Entry 8VIO (electron microscopy, 3.26 A resolution); this record covers chains A and C of the 57 polymer chains in the assembly.

Chain A:
Molecule: 23S ribosomal RNA
From: Mycolicibacterium smegmatis MC2 155
Sequence (3120 nucleotides; numbered 1 to 3120; the number before each row is that of its first residue):
     1 UAAGUGUUUAAGGGCGCAUGGUGGAUGCCUUGGCACUGGGAGCCGAUGAA
    51 GGACGUAGGAGGCUGCGAUAAGCCUCGGGGAGCUGUCAACCGAGCGUUGA
   101 UCCGAGGAUGUCCGAAUGGGGAAACCCGGCACGAGUGAUGUCGUGUCACC
   151 AGGCGCUGAAUAUAUAGGCGUCUGGGGGGAACGCGGGGAAGUGAAACAUC
   201 UCAGUACCCGUAGGAAGAGAAAACAAAAUGUGAUUCCGUGAGUAGUGGCG
   251 AGCGAAAGCGGAGGAUGGCUAAACCGUAUGCAUGUGAUACCGGGUAGGGG
   301 UUGUGUGUGCGGGGUUGUGGGACCUAUCUUUCCGGCUCUACCUGGCUGGA
   351 GGGCAGUGAGAAAAUGUUGUGGUUAGCGGAAAUGGCUUGGGAUGGCCUGC
   401 CGUAGACGGUGAGAGCCCGGUACGUGAAAACCCGACGUCUGUCUUGAUGG
   451 UGUUCCCGAGUAGCAGCGGGCCCGUGGAAUCUGCUGUGAAUCUGCCGGGA
   501 CCACCCGGUAAGCCUGAAUACUUCCCAGUGACCGAUAGCGGAUUAGUACC
   551 GUGAGGGAAUGGUGAAAAGUACCCCGGGAGGGGAGUGAAAGAGUACCUGA
   601 AACCGUGCGCUUACAAUCCGUCAGAGCCCUCGACGUGUCGUGGGGUGAUG
   651 GCGUGCCUUUUGAAGAAUGAGCCUGCGAGUCAGGGACAUGUCGCGAGGUU
   701 AACCCGGGUGGGGUAGCCGCAGCGAAAGCGAGUCUGAAUAGGGCGUAUCC
   751 ACACAAGAGUGUGUGGUGUAGUGGUGUGUUCUGGACCCGAAGCGGAGUGA
   801 UCUACCCAUGGCCAGGGUGAAGCGCGGGUAAGACCGCGUGGAGGCCCGAA
   851 CCCACUUAGGUUGAAGACUGAGGGGAUGAGCUGUGGGUAGGGGUGAAAGG
   901 CCAAUCAAACUCCGUGAUAGCUGGUUCUCCCCGAAAUGCAUUUAGGUGCA
   951 GCGUCGCAUGUUUCUUGCCGGAGGUAGAGCUACUGGAUGGCCGAUGGGCC
  1001 CCACAGGGUUACUGACGUCAGCCAAACUCCGAAUGCCGGUAAGUCCAAGA
  1051 GUGCGGCAGUGAGACGGCGGGGGAUAAGCUCCGUGCGUCGAGAGGGAAAC
  1101 AGCCCAGAUCGCCGGCUAAGGCCCCUAAGCGUGUGCUAAGUGGAAAAGGA
  1151 UGUGCAGUCGCGAAGACAACCAGGAGGUUGGCUUAGAAGCAGCCACCCUU
  1201 GAAAGAGUGCGUAAUAGCUCACUGGUCAAGUGAUUGUGCGCCGAUAAUGU
  1251 AGCGGGGCUCAAGCACACCGCCGAAGCCGCGGCAGCCAACGUGUUGGCUG
  1301 GGUAGGGGAGCGUCCUGCAUCCGGUGAAGCCGCCGAGUGAUCGAGUGGUG
  1351 GAGGGUGUGGGAGUGAGAAUGCAGGCAUGAGUAGCGAUUAGGCAAGUGAG
  1401 AACCUUGCCCGCCGAAAGACCAAGGGUUCCUGGGCCAGGCCAGUCCGCCC
  1451 AGGGUGAGUCGGGACCUAAGGCGAGGCCGACAGGCGUAGUCGAUGGACAA
  1501 CGGGUUGAUAUUCCCGUACCCGUGUAUGUGCGUCCAUGAUGAAUCAGCGG
  1551 UACUAACCAUCCAAAACCACCGUGACCGCACCUUUCGGGGUGUGGCGUUG
  1601 GUGGGGCUGCAUGGGACCUUCGUUGGUAGUAGUCAAGCGAUGGGGUGACG
  1651 CAGGAAGGUAGCCGUACCGGUCAGUGGUAAUACCGGGGUAAGCCUGUAGG
  1701 GAGUCAGAUAGGUAAAUCCGUCUGGCAUAUAUCCUGAGAGGUGAUGCAUA
  1751 GCCGAGUGAGGCGAAUUCGGUGAUCCUAUGCUGCCGAGAAAAGCCUCUAG
  1801 CGAGGACAUACACGGCCCGUACCCCAAACCAACACAGGUGGUCAGGUAGA
  1851 GAAUACUAAGGCGUACGAGUGAACUAUGGUUAAGGAACUCGGCAAAAUGC
  1901 CCCCGUAACUUCGGGAGAAGGGGGACCCACAUGGCGUGUAAGCCUUUACG
  1951 GCCCAAGCGUGAGUGGGUGGCACAAACCAGUGAGAAGCGACUGUUUACUA
  2001 AAAACACAGGUCCGUGCGAAGUCGCAAGACGAUGUAUACGGACUGACGCC
  2051 UGCCCGGUGCUGGAAGGUUAAGAGGACCCGUUAACUCCCUUUGGGGGUGA
  2101 AGCGGAGAAUUUAAGCCCCAGUAAACGGCGGUGGUAACUAUAACCAUCCU
  2151 AAGGUAGCGAAAUUCCUUGUCGGGUAAGUUCCGACCUGCACGAAUGGCGU
  2201 AACGACUUCUCAACUGUCUCAACCAUAGACUCGGCGAAAUUGCACUACGA
  2251 GUAAAGAUGCUCGUUACGCGCGGCAGGACGAAAAGACCCCGGGACCUUCA
  2301 CUACAACUUGGUAUUGGUGCUCGAUACGGUUUGUGUAGGAUAGGUGGGAG
  2351 ACUGUGAAGCUCACACGCCAGUGUGGGUGGAGUCGUUGUUGAAAUACCAC
  2401 UCUGAUCGUAUUGGGCCUCUAACCUCGGACCGUAUAUCCGGUUCAGGGAC
  2451 AGUGCCUGGUGGGUAGUUUAACUGGGGCGGUUGCCUCCUAAAAUGUAACG
  2501 GAGGCGCCCAAAGGUUCCCUCAACCUGGACGGCAAUCAGGUGUUGAGUGU
  2551 AAGUGCACAAGGGAGCUUGACUGCGAGACGGACAUGUCGAGCAGGGACGA
  2601 AAGUCGGGACUAGUGAUCCGGCACCUCUGAGUGGAAGGGGUGUCGCUCAA
  2651 CGGAUAAAAGGUACCCCGGGGAUAACAGGCUGAUCUUCCCCAAGAGUCCA
  2701 UAUCGACGGGAUGGUUUGGCACCUCGAUGUCGGCUCGUCGCAUCCUGGGG
  2751 CUGGAGCAGGUCCCAAGGGUUGGGCUGUUCGCCCAUUAAAGCGGCACGCG
  2801 AGCUGGGUUUAGAACGUCGUGAGACAGUUCGGUCUCUAUCCGCCGCGCGC
  2851 GUCAGAAGCUUGAGGAAACCUGUCCCUAGUACGAGAGGACCGGGACGGAC
  2901 GAACCUCUGGUAUACCAGUUGUCCCACCAGGGGCACGGCUGGAUAGCCAC
  2951 GUUCGGACAGGAUAACCGCUGAAAGCAUCUAAGCGGGAAACCUCUUCCAA
  3001 GACCAGGCUUCUCACCCUCUAGGAGGGAUAAGGCCCCCCGCAGACCACGG
  3051 GAUUGAUAGACCAGACCUGGAAGCCUAGUAAUAGGUGCAGGGAACUGGCA
  3101 CUAACCGGCCGAAAACUUAC
Unresolved in the structure: 1

Chain C:
Name: 50S ribosomal protein L2
From: Mycolicibacterium smegmatis MC2 155
Reference sequence: A0QSD4 (RL2_MYCS2); numbering as in UniProt (aligned over 1-278)
Sequence (278 residues; numbered 1 to 278; the number before each row is that of its first residue):
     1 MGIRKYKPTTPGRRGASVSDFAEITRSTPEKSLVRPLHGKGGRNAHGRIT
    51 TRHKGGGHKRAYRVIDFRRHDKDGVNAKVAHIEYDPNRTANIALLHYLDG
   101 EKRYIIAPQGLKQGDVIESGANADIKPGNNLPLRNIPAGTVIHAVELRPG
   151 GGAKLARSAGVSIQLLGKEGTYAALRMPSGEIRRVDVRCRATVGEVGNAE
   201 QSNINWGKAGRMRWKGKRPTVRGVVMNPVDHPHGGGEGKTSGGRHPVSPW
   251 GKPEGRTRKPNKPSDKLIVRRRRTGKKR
Unresolved in the structure: 1, 277-278

How chain A and chain C interact:
Pairs across the interface (260; chain A residue first):
  C805(A) with Arg-43(C), hydrogen bond to the sugar; Arg-218(C), phosphate contact
  C806(A) with Gly-41(C), sugar contact; Arg-43(C), hydrogen bond to the sugar; Gly-55(C), phosphate contact; Gly-56(C), phosphate contact; Arg-213(C), salt bridge to the phosphate; Arg-218(C), salt bridge to the phosphate
  C807(A) with Gly-39(C), phosphate contact; Gly-55(C), phosphate contact; Gly-56(C), hydrogen bond to the phosphate
  A808(A) with His-38(C), phosphate contact; Gly-39(C), hydrogen bond to the phosphate
  U809(A) with Lys-59(C), salt bridge to the phosphate
  A820(A) with Lys-7(C), sugar contact
  A821(A) with Arg-4(C), hydrogen bond to the sugar; Lys-7(C), salt bridge to the phosphate
  A842(A) with Arg-13(C), sugar contact
  G843(A) with Arg-13(C), sugar contact
  G844(A) with Thr-10(C), phosphate contact; Gly-12(C), phosphate contact; Arg-13(C), salt bridge to the phosphate; Lys-208(C), salt bridge to the phosphate; Ala-209(C), hydrogen bond to the base; Gly-210(C), hydrogen bond to the base
  A879(A) with Lys-208(C), salt bridge to the phosphate; Ala-209(C), base contact; Gly-210(C), sugar contact; Arg-213(C), hydrogen bond to the base; Trp-214(C), hydrogen bond to the phosphate
  G887(A) with Arg-43(C), base contact; Gly-47(C), sugar contact
  U888(A) with His-46(C), sugar contact; Gly-47(C), sugar contact; Arg-48(C), sugar contact
  A889(A) with Arg-48(C), salt bridge to the phosphate
  G890(A) with Arg-48(C), salt bridge to the phosphate
  G892(A) with Arg-48(C), phosphate contact
  G893(A) with Arg-48(C), salt bridge to the phosphate
  U894(A) with Ile-49(C), hydrogen bond to the phosphate
  G895(A) with Ile-49(C), phosphate contact; Arg-218(C), salt bridge to the phosphate; Asp-230(C), hydrogen bond to the base
  A896(A) with Arg-213(C), base contact; Arg-218(C), salt bridge to the phosphate; Pro-219(C), sugar contact; Val-221(C), sugar contact
  A897(A) with Val-221(C), base contact; Val-225(C), sugar contact; Met-226(C), base contact; Asp-230(C), base contact
  G899(A) with Asn-227(C), hydrogen bond to the sugar; Val-229(C), base contact
  A908(A) with Val-229(C), base contact
  G1645(A) with Ser-32(C), phosphate contact
  U1646(A) with Lys-31(C), salt bridge to the phosphate
  G1647(A) with Lys-31(C), base contact
  A1648(A) with Lys-31(C), sugar contact
  G1711(A) with Asp-99(C), sugar contact; Glu-101(C), sugar contact
  G1720(A) with Asp-99(C), hydrogen bond to the base; Gly-100(C), hydrogen bond to the sugar; Lys-102(C), phosphate contact
  U1721(A) with Lys-78(C), phosphate contact; Tyr-97(C), sugar contact; Leu-98(C), sugar contact; Gly-100(C), sugar contact; Lys-102(C), salt bridge to the phosphate
  C1722(A) with Lys-78(C), salt bridge to the phosphate
  C1785(A) with Arg-4(C), salt bridge to the phosphate; Phe-21(C), phosphate contact
  G1786(A) with Val-18(C), phosphate contact; His-58(C), base contact; Arg-211(C), salt bridge to the phosphate; Trp-214(C), stacking on the base; Lys-215(C), sugar contact
  A1787(A) with Phe-21(C), base contact; Ser-27(C), base contact; His-58(C), sugar contact; Arg-60(C), salt bridge to the phosphate; Arg-63(C), hydrogen bond to the sugar; Tyr-84(C), stacking on the base; Pro-86(C), sugar contact
  G1788(A) with His-58(C), sugar contact; Lys-59(C), sugar contact; Arg-60(C), phosphate contact; Ala-61(C), hydrogen bond to the phosphate; Arg-63(C), salt bridge to the phosphate; Pro-86(C), phosphate contact
  A1789(A) with Pro-36(C), sugar contact; Lys-59(C), hydrogen bond to the sugar
  A1790(A) with Pro-36(C), sugar contact
  U1911(A) with Arg-14(C), hydrogen bond to the base
  C1912(A) with Pro-8(C), phosphate contact
  G1913(A) with Pro-8(C), base contact; Thr-9(C), sugar contact; Arg-14(C), hydrogen bond to the base
  A1990(A) with Pro-11(C), hydrogen bond to the base
  C1991(A) with Pro-11(C), base contact
  C2005(A) with Arg-222(C), salt bridge to the phosphate; Val-225(C), sugar contact
  A2006(A) with Pro-219(C), sugar contact; Thr-220(C), phosphate contact; Val-221(C), phosphate contact; Arg-222(C), salt bridge to the phosphate
  C2007(A) with Lys-208(C), sugar contact; Ala-209(C), hydrogen bond to the sugar; Thr-220(C), hydrogen bond to the phosphate
  A2008(A) with Asn-205(C), sugar contact; Trp-206(C), phosphate contact; Gly-207(C), hydrogen bond to the sugar; Lys-208(C), sugar contact; Met-212(C), sugar contact
  G2009(A) with Asn-205(C), sugar contact; Trp-206(C), hydrogen bond to the phosphate
  G2014(A) with Gly-255(C), sugar contact; Arg-256(C), salt bridge to the phosphate; Thr-257(C), hydrogen bond to the sugar; Arg-272(C), salt bridge to the phosphate; Thr-274(C), phosphate contact
  U2015(A) with Arg-256(C), salt bridge to the phosphate; Thr-257(C), sugar contact; Arg-258(C), phosphate contact; Arg-271(C), salt bridge to the phosphate; Arg-272(C), salt bridge to the phosphate
  G2016(A) with Lys-154(C), base contact; Leu-155(C), base contact; Met-177(C), base contact; Pro-178(C), base contact; Ser-179(C), hydrogen bond to the base; Glu-181(C), hydrogen bond to the sugar; Arg-183(C), hydrogen bond to the sugar; Arg-258(C), salt bridge to the phosphate; Ile-268(C), sugar contact; Arg-271(C), salt bridge to the phosphate
  C2017(A) with Leu-147(C), sugar contact; Lys-154(C), sugar contact; Arg-183(C), salt bridge to the phosphate; Arg-258(C), salt bridge to the phosphate; Lys-262(C), salt bridge to the phosphate; Ser-264(C), hydrogen bond to the phosphate
  G2018(A) with Lys-154(C), phosphate contact
  A2020(A) with Thr-257(C), hydrogen bond to the sugar; Lys-259(C), phosphate contact
  G2021(A) with Thr-50(C), base contact; Thr-51(C), base contact; Trp-250(C), sugar contact
  U2022(A) with Ile-49(C), sugar contact; Thr-50(C), base contact; Trp-250(C), sugar contact
  C2023(A) with Asn-44(C), hydrogen bond to the base; His-46(C), hydrogen bond to the sugar; Arg-48(C), phosphate contact
  G2024(A) with Arg-48(C), salt bridge to the phosphate
  G2028(A) with Asn-44(C), base contact; His-46(C), base contact
  A2029(A) with Asn-44(C), hydrogen bond to the base; Ala-45(C), hydrogen bond to the sugar
  C2030(A) with Lys-40(C), sugar contact; Gly-42(C), hydrogen bond to the sugar; Arg-43(C), sugar contact; Asn-44(C), sugar contact; Thr-50(C), hydrogen bond to the base; Thr-51(C), sugar contact
  G2031(A) with Thr-51(C), sugar contact; Lys-54(C), phosphate contact
  A2032(A) with Lys-54(C), phosphate contact
  U2033(A) with Lys-40(C), salt bridge to the phosphate; Tyr-62(C), stacking on the base
  G2034(A) with Tyr-62(C), hydrogen bond to the phosphate; Asn-87(C), sugar contact; Arg-88(C), salt bridge to the phosphate; Arg-157(C), salt bridge to the phosphate
  U2035(A) with Arg-88(C), salt bridge to the phosphate; Lys-154(C), hydrogen bond to the sugar; Leu-155(C), sugar contact; Ala-156(C), sugar contact; Arg-157(C), salt bridge to the phosphate; Ser-158(C), phosphate contact
  A2036(A) with Ala-156(C), hydrogen bond to the phosphate; Arg-157(C), hydrogen bond to the phosphate; Ser-158(C), hydrogen bond to the phosphate; Val-161(C), phosphate contact; Pro-178(C), sugar contact; Ser-179(C), sugar contact
  U2037(A) with Ser-158(C), hydrogen bond to the sugar; Ala-159(C), hydrogen bond to the sugar; Gly-160(C), base contact; Val-161(C), phosphate contact; Ala-199(C), hydrogen bond to the base; Gln-201(C), hydrogen bond to the base; Ser-202(C), base contact
  A2038(A) with Thr-89(C), sugar contact; Ser-158(C), sugar contact; Gln-201(C), phosphate contact
  C2039(A) with Lys-54(C), phosphate contact
  G2040(A) with Thr-51(C), sugar contact; Lys-54(C), salt bridge to the phosphate
  G2041(A) with Arg-52(C), salt bridge to the phosphate; His-53(C), salt bridge to the phosphate; Ser-248(C), sugar contact; Pro-249(C), phosphate contact; Glu-254(C), base contact
  A2042(A) with Arg-52(C), salt bridge to the phosphate; His-231(C), salt bridge to the phosphate; His-233(C), hydrogen bond to the phosphate; Val-247(C), sugar contact; Pro-249(C), phosphate contact; Glu-254(C), sugar contact
  C2043(A) with Arg-222(C), phosphate contact; Gly-223(C), hydrogen bond to the phosphate; Val-224(C), hydrogen bond to the phosphate; His-233(C), salt bridge to the phosphate
  U2044(A) with Arg-222(C), salt bridge to the phosphate
  G2045(A) with Arg-222(C), base contact
  U2058(A) with His-245(C), hydrogen bond to the base
  G2059(A) with His-245(C), sugar contact
  C2060(A) with Glu-254(C), sugar contact; Gly-255(C), phosphate contact
  U2061(A) with Arg-256(C), hydrogen bond to the phosphate
  G2062(A) with Arg-256(C), salt bridge to the phosphate
  A2125(A) with Pro-246(C), sugar contact
  C2126(A) with Ser-241(C), hydrogen bond to the phosphate; Arg-244(C), sugar contact; His-245(C), base contact
  G2127(A) with Ser-241(C), hydrogen bond to the phosphate
  U2195(A) with Lys-239(C), sugar contact; Thr-240(C), sugar contact; Ser-241(C), sugar contact
  G2196(A) with Lys-239(C), phosphate contact
  A2201(A) with Arg-14(C), base contact
  C2296(A) with Pro-228(C), sugar contact; Val-229(C), phosphate contact
  U2297(A) with Pro-228(C), phosphate contact
  U2298(A) with Arg-244(C), salt bridge to the phosphate
  U2425(A) with Arg-148(C), hydrogen bond to the base
  G2427(A) with Arg-148(C), hydrogen bond to the sugar; Gly-150(C), sugar contact; Gly-151(C), hydrogen bond to the sugar
  G2428(A) with Gly-150(C), sugar contact
  A2429(A) with Arg-68(C), salt bridge to the phosphate
  A2445(A) with Arg-148(C), base contact
  G2446(A) with Arg-188(C), phosphate contact
  G2447(A) with Tyr-172(C), phosphate contact; Lys-266(C), phosphate contact
  A2451(A) with Asn-261(C), sugar contact
  G2463(A) with Arg-244(C), salt bridge to the phosphate
  A2814(A) with Gly-238(C), phosphate contact; Lys-239(C), sugar contact
  C2815(A) with Gly-238(C), phosphate contact; Lys-239(C), hydrogen bond to the phosphate
  U2820(A) with Gly-243(C), sugar contact
  G2821(A) with Gly-243(C), sugar contact
  A2822(A) with Gly-234(C), phosphate contact; Gly-235(C), phosphate contact; Gly-236(C), hydrogen bond to the phosphate
  G2823(A) with Gly-235(C), phosphate contact; Gly-236(C), hydrogen bond to the phosphate; Glu-237(C), hydrogen bond to the base
  A2824(A) with Glu-237(C), phosphate contact
Also at the interface, not in a pair above, chain A (118 interface residues in all): C845, A898, A1469, G1470, C1485, G1486, G1650, C2013, A2019, A2046, U2308, G2448, G2462
Also at the interface, not in a pair above, chain C (143 interface residues in all): Tyr-6, Ser-19, Arg-35, Leu-37, Phe-67, His-96, Pro-149, Ile-204, Lys-217, Gly-251, Lys-252, Pro-260

In short:
The interface between chain A and chain C involves 118 residues on one side and 143 on the other; the contacts
include 59 hydrogen bonds, 48 salt bridges and 3 aromatic stacking contacts. Polar pairs include
G844(A)/Ala-209(C), G844(A)/Gly-210(C) and A879(A)/Arg-213(C).
Chain A is 23S ribosomal RNA and chain C is 50S ribosomal protein L2, both from Mycolicibacterium smegmatis
MC2 155; the structure, Structure of Mycobacterium smegmatis HflX bound to a 70S ribosome, was determined by
electron microscopy (same publication as 8VK0, 8VK7, 8VKI, 8VKW, 8VPK, 8VR4, 8VR8 and 8VRL).
